PDB entry 2AHZ | X-ray diffraction, 2.80 A resolution | chains A and B

== Chain A (and B) ==
Protein: Potassium channel protein
From: Bacillus cereus
Notes: chain B of this document is another copy of the same molecule, construct and numbering; everything in this record applies to it too
Sequence (110 residues; row label = number of the first residue in the row):
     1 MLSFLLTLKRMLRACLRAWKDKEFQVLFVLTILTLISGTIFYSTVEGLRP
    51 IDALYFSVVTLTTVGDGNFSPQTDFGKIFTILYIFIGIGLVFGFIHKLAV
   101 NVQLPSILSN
Not modelled in the structure: 106-110 (chain B: 104-110)
Ion coordination: K+ site 1: Thr-63, Val-64 (shared with Thr-63(B), Val-64(B) of chain B); K+ site 2: Thr-63 (shared with Thr-63(B) of chain B); Ca2+: Gly-67 (shared with Gly-67(B) of chain B)

== How chain A and chain B interact ==
Residue-residue contacts - 42 pairs, chain A then chain B:
  Ser-3(A) with Lys-22(B), hydrogen bond
  Phe-4(A) with Val-26(B), hydrophobic; Val-29(B), hydrophobic
  Thr-7(A) with Lys-22(B); Glu-23(B); Val-26(B)
  Leu-8(A) with Val-26(B), hydrophobic
  Arg-10(A) with Glu-23(B), salt bridge
  Met-11(A) with Glu-23(B); Val-26(B), hydrophobic; Leu-27(B), hydrophobic
  Leu-35(A) with Phe-85(B), hydrophobic
  Arg-49(A) with Asp-74(B), salt bridge
  Ile-51(A) with Asp-74(B); Ile-78(B), hydrophobic
  Asp-52(A) with Lys-77(B), salt bridge
  Leu-54(A) with Ile-81(B), hydrophobic
  Tyr-55(A) with Pro-71(B); Lys-77(B); Thr-80(B)
  Val-58(A) with Ile-81(B), hydrophobic; Phe-85(B), hydrophobic
  Val-59(A) with Ile-84(B), hydrophobic
  Thr-62(A) with Thr-63(B); Ile-84(B)
  Thr-63(A) with Thr-63(B)
  Val-64(A) with Thr-63(B); Val-64(B); Gly-65(B); Ile-84(B), hydrophobic
  Asp-66(A) with Ser-70(B)
  Gly-67(A) with Asp-66(B); Gly-67(B)
  Asn-68(A) with Asn-68(B), hydrogen bond (side chain-backbone); Ser-70(B), hydrogen bond
  Phe-94(A) with Phe-92(B), hydrophobic
  Ile-95(A) with Phe-92(B), hydrophobic
  Val-102(A) with His-96(B); Ala-99(B); Val-100(B), hydrophobic; Gln-103(B), hydrogen bond (backbone-side chain)
  Gln-103(A) with Gln-103(B), hydrogen bond (backbone-side chain)
Interface residues without a listed pair, chain A (26 interface residues in all): Val-91, Leu-98
Interface residues without a listed pair, chain B (29 interface residues in all): Gln-25, Phe-56, Thr-60, Phe-69

== Overview ==
26 residues of chain A and 29 residues of chain B are in contact, with 5 hydrogen bonds and 3 salt bridges.
Among the polar pairs are Arg-10(A)/Glu-23(B), Arg-49(A)/Asp-74(B) and Asp-52(A)/Lys-77(B). The K+ site 1 is
built by Thr-63(A) and Val-64(A).
Chain A and chain B are both Potassium channel protein (Bacillus cereus); the structure, K+ complex of the NaK
Channel, was determined by X-ray diffraction together with 2AHY from the same study.
